PDB entry 7QYG | X-ray diffraction, 3.60 A resolution | chains B and D of the 4 polymer chains in the assembly

[Chain B (and D)]
Molecule: Aminotransferase TR2
Notes: EC 2.6.1.18; chain D of this document is another copy of the same molecule, construct and numbering; everything in this record applies to it too
UniProt: A0A3G5BC54 (A0A3G5BC54_9GAMM); residue numbers follow UniProt; this construct covers 1-457
Chain sequence (465 residues; each row starts with the number of its first residue):
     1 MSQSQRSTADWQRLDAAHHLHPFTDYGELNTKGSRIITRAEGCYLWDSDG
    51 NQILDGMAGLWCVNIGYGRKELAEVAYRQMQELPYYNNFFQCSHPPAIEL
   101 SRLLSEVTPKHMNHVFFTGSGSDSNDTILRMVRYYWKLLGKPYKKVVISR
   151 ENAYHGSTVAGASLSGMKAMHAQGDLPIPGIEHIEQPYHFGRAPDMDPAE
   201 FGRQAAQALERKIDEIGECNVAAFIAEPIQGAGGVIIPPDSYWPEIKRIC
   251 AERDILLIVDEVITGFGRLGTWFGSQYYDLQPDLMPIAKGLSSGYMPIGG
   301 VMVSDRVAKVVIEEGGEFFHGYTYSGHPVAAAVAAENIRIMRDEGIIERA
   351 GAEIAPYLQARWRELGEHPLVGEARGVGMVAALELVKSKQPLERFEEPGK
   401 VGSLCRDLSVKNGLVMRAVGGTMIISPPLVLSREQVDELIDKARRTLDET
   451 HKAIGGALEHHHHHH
Unresolved in the structure: 1-70, 460-465
Differences from the reference sequence: expression tag (458-465)
From the paper describing this entry:
  - catalytic residues: K289
  - mutagenesis - A172S/Q173H: increased catalytic activity (esterase activity)
  - mutagenesis - L60F/A232F: decreased catalytic activity
  - mutagenesis - L60F/A232F: unchanged catalytic activity on 3-OTfBA

[Interface between chain B and chain D]
Pairs across the interface (11):
  Y143(B) with D214(D); I216(D); G217(D); N220(D)
  D214(B) with G140(D); Y143(D)
  E215(B) with Y143(D)
  I216(B) with Y143(D)
  G217(B) with Y143(D)
  C219(B) with C219(D), hydrophobic
  N220(B) with N220(D), hydrogen bond
Other interface residues (no listed pair), chain B (10 interface residues in all): G140, P142, I213
Other interface residues (no listed pair), chain D (9 interface residues in all): P142, E215

[Overview]
10 residues of chain B face 9 of chain D across their interface; the contacts include 1 hydrogen bond. The
hydrogen-bonded pair is N220(B)-N220(D). The paper reports the catalytic residue K289(B); A172S/Q173H of chain
B increase catalytic activity (esterase activity).
Both chains are Aminotransferase TR2. Entry 7QYG (Structure of the transaminase TR2) was determined by X-ray
diffraction (same publication as 7QX0, 7QX3 and 7QYF).
